PDB entry 4JPR | X-ray diffraction, 2.00 A resolution | chain A

== Chain A ==
Name: ASLV fusion TM
Source organism: Rous sarcoma virus (strain Schmidt-Ruppin A)
UniProt: P03397 (ENV_RSVSA); residues 455-525 here correspond to UniProt positions 452-522 (UniProt number = residue number - 3)
Amino-acid sequence (95 residues; each row starts with the number of its first residue):
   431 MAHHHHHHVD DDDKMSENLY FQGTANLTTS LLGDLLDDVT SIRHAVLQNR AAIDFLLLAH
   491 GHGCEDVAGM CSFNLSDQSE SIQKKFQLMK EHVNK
Unresolved in the structure: 431-449
Differences from the reference sequence: expression tag (431-454); conflict Ser502 (Cys499 in P03397), Gln508 (His505 in P03397)
Disulfides: Cys494-Cys501
What the authors report for this chain:
  - binding site for chloride ion: Asn479
  - contacts within the chain: Ser471-Arg473 (hydrogen bond), His492-Asp496 (salt bridge)
  - self-association interface (contacts with another copy of this molecule); pairs are residue here / residue on that copy: Leu461-Met519 (hydrophobic contact), Leu461-Phe516 (hydrophobic contact), Asp464-Lys515 (salt bridge), Asp468-Arg473 (salt bridge), Ile512, Phe516, Met519, Val523
  - mutagenesis - D464A (DeltaTm=3.0 degC), D468A/D507A, H490R (Tm>70 degC), D496A (DeltaTm=3.0 degC), D507A, K515A (DeltaTm=3.0 degC): unchanged stability
  - mutagenesis - L461A (>10 degC), R473A (Tm change 10 degC), I512A (5-7 degC), F516A (5-7 degC), M519A (5-7 degC): decreased stability
  - mutagenesis - D468A (Tm change 5 degC): increased stability
  - mutagenesis - H490A, H492A: unchanged stability in response to pH 6.5, 7.5, or 8.0
  - mutagenesis - H490A (Tm change 20 degC), H492A (Tm change 20 degC): decreased stability in response to pH 5.0
  - mutagenesis - H492E (>20 degC): decreased stability in response to low pH

== Overview ==
From the paper: a binding site for chloride ion at Asn479; L461A, R473A and I512A, among others, reduce
stability; 15 substitutions were tested in all.
Chain A is ASLV fusion TM (Rous sarcoma virus (strain Schmidt-Ruppin A)); the structure, Structure of the ASLV
fusion subunit core, was determined by X-ray diffraction (same publication as 5H9C).
